1W2B - chains 0 and L of the 31 polymer chains in the assembly; structure by X-ray diffraction, 3.50 A resolution.

Chain 0:
Molecule: 23S RRNA
Source organism: Haloarcula marismortui
Sequence (2922 nucleotides; each row starts with the number of its first residue):
     2 UUGGCUACUA UGCCAGCUGG UGGAUUGCUC GGCUCAGGCG CUGAUGAAGG ACGUGCCAAG
    62 CUGCGAUAAG CCAUGGGGAG CCGCACGGAG GCGAAGAACC AUGGAUUUCC GAAUGAGAAU
   122 CUCUCUAACA AUUGCUUCGC GCAAUGAGGA ACCCCGAGAA CUGAAACAUC UCAGUAUCGG
   182 GAGGAACAGA AAACGCAAUG UGAUGUCGUU AGUAACCGCG AGUGAACGCG AUACAGCCCA
   242 AACCGAAGCC CUCACGGGCA AUGUGGUGUC AGGGCUACCU CUCAUCAGCC GACCGUCUCG
   302 ACGAAGUCUC UUGGAACAGA GCGUGAUACA GGGUGACAAC CCCGUACUCG AGACCAGUAC
   362 GACGUGCGGU AGUGCCAGAG UAGCGGGGGU UGGAUAUCCC UCGCGAAUAA CGCAGGCAUC
   422 GACUGCGAAG GCUAAACACA ACCUGAGACC GAUAGUGAAC AAGUAGUGUG AACGAACGCU
   482 GCAAAGUACC CUCAGAAGGG AGGCGAAAUA GAGCAUGAAA UCAGUUGGCG AUCGAGCGAC
   542 AGGGCAUACA AGGUCCCUCG ACGAAUGACC GACGCGCGAG CGUCCAGUAA GACUCACGGG
   602 AAGCCGAUGU UCUGUCGUAC GUUUUGAAAA ACGAGCCAGG GAGUGUGUCU GCAUGGCAAG
   662 UCUAACCGGA GUAUCCGGGG AGGCACAGGG AAACCGACAU GGCCGCAGGG CUUUGCCCGA
   722 GGGCCGCCGU CUUCAAGGGC GGGGAGCCAU GUGGACACGA CCCGAAUCCG GACGAUCUAC
   782 GCAUGGACAA GAUGAAGCGU GCCGAAAGGC ACGUGGAAGU CUGUUAGAGU UGGUGUCCUA
   842 CAAUACCCUC UCGUGAUCUA UGUGUAGGGG UGAAAGGCCC AUCGAGUCCG GCAACAGCUG
   902 GUUCCAAUCG AAACAUGUCG AAGCAUGACC UCCGCCGAGG UAGUCUGUGA GGUAGAGCGA
   962 CCGAUUGGUG UGUCCGCCUC CGAGAGGAGU CGGCACACCU GUCAAACUCC AAACUUACAG
  1022 ACGCCGUUUG ACGCGGGGAU UCCGGUGCGC GGGGUAAGCC UGUGUACCAG GAGGGGAACA
  1082 ACCCAGAGAU AGGUUAAGGU CCCCAAGUGU GGAUUAAGUG UAAUCCUCUG AAGGUGGUCU
  1142 CGAGCCCUAG ACAGCCGGGA GGUGAGCUUA GAAGCAGCUA CCCUCUAAGA AAAGCGUAAC
  1202 AGCUUACCGG CCGAGGUUUG AGGCGCCCAA AAUGAUCGGG ACUCAAAUCC ACCACCGAGA
  1262 CCUGUCCGUA CCACUCAUAC UGGUAAUCGA GUAGAUUGGC GCUCUAAUUG GAUGGAAGUA
  1322 GGGGUGAAAA CUCCUAUGGA CCGAUUAGUG ACGAAAAUCC UGGCCAUAGU AGCAGCGAUA
  1382 GUCGGGUGAG AACCCCGACG GCCUAAUGGA UAAGGGUUCC UCAGCACUGC UGAUCAGCUG
  1442 AGGGUUAGCC GGUCCUAAGU CAUACCGCAA CUCGACUAUG ACGAAAUGGG AAACGGGUUA
  1502 AUAUUCCCGU GCCACUAUGC AGUGAAAGUU GACGCCCUGG GGUCGAUCAC GCUGGGCAUU
  1562 CGCCCAGUCG AACCGUCCAA CUCCGUGGAA GCCGUAAUGG CAGGAAGCGG ACGAACGGCG
  1622 GCAUAGGGAA ACGUGAUUCA ACCUGGGGCC CAUGAAAAGA CGAGCAUAGU GUCCGUACCG
  1682 AGAACCGACA CAGGUGUCCA UGGCGGCGAA AGCCAAGGCC UGUCGGGAGC AACCAACGUU
  1742 AGGGAAUUCG GCAAGUUAGU CCCGUACCUU CGGAAGAAGG GAUGCCUGCU CCGGAACGGA
  1802 GCAGGUCGCA GUGACUCGGA AGCUCGGACU GUCUAGUAAC AACAUAGGUG ACCGCAAAUC
  1862 CGCAAGGACU CGUACGGUCA CUGAAUCCUG CCCAGUGCAG GUAUCUGAAC ACCUCGUACA
  1922 AGAGGACGAA GGACCUGUCA ACGGCGGGGG UAACUAUGAC CCUCUUAAGG UAGCGUAGUA
  1982 CCUUGCCGCA UCAGUAGCGG CUUGCAUGAA UGGAUUAACC AGAGCUUCAC UGUCCCAACG
  2042 UUGGGCCCGG UGAACUGUAC AUUCCAGUGC GGAGUCUGGA GACACCCAGG GGGAAGCGAA
  2102 GACCCUAUGG AGCUUUACUG CAGGCUGUCG CUGAGACGUG GUCGCCGAUG UGCAGCAUAG
  2162 GUAGGAGACA CUACACAGGU ACCCGCGCUA GCGGGCCACC GAGUCAACAG UGAAAUACUA
  2222 CCCGUCGGUG ACUGCGACUC UCACUCCGGG AGGAGGACAC CGAUAGCCGG GCAGUUUGAC
  2282 UGGGGCGGUA CGCGCUCGAA AAGAUAUCGA GCGCGCCCUA UGGCUAUCUC AGCCGGGACA
  2342 GAGACCCGGC GAAGAGUGCA AGAGCAAAAG AUAGCUUGAC AGUGUUCUUC CCAACGAGGA
  2402 ACGCUGACGC GAAAGCGUGG UCUAGCGAAC CAAUUAGCCU GCUUGAUGCG GGCAAUUGAU
  2462 GACAGAAAAG CUACCCUAGG GAUAACAGAG UCGUCACUCG CAAGAGCACA UAUCGACCGA
  2522 GUGGCUUGCU ACCUCGAUGU CGGUUCCCUC CAUCCUGCCC GUGCAGAAGC GGGCAAGGGU
  2582 GAGGUUGUUC GCCUAUUAAA GGAGGUCGUG AGCUGGGUUU AGACCGUCGU GAGACAGGUC
  2642 GGCUGCUAUC UACUGGGUGU GUAAUGGUGU CUGACAAGAA CGACCGUAUA GUACGAGAGG
  2702 AACUACGGUU GGUGGCCACU GGUGUACCGG UUGUUCGAGA GAGCACGUGC CGGGUAGCCA
  2762 CGCCACACGG GGUAAGAGCU GAACGCAUCU AAGCUCGAAA CCCACUUGGA AAAGAGACAC
  2822 CGCCGAGGUC CCGCGUACAA GACGCGGUCG AUAGACUCGG GGUGUGCGCG UCGAGGUAAC
  2882 GAGACGUUAA GCCCACGAGC ACUAACAGAC CAAAGCCAUC AU
Unresolved in the structure: 2-9, 126-127, 715, 971-998, 1560, 1952-1963, 2137-2236, 2339-2343, 2665-2666, 2915-2923
Bound ions: Mg2+ site 1 near G28 (its only coordinating residue here); Na+ site 1: C40, G41, C443; Na+ site 2: G56, A59, G61; Mg2+ site 2 near U115 (its only coordinating residue here); Na+ site 3 near C141 (its only coordinating residue here); Na+ site 4: U146, G147; Mg2+ site 3: C162, U2276; K+ site 1: C162, U163, U172; Mg2+ site 4: A166, G219; Na+ site 5 near A166 (its only coordinating residue here); Mg2+ site 5: A167, C168; Na+ site 6: C168, G2111; 54 more Na+ sites not listed; 84 more Mg2+ sites not listed; 1 more K+ sites not listed

Chain L:
Molecule: 50S ribosomal protein L15E
Source organism: Haloarcula marismortui
UniProtKB: P60618 (R15E_HALMA); residues 1-194 here = UniProt positions 1-194
Amino-acid sequence (194 residues; row label = number of the first residue in the row):
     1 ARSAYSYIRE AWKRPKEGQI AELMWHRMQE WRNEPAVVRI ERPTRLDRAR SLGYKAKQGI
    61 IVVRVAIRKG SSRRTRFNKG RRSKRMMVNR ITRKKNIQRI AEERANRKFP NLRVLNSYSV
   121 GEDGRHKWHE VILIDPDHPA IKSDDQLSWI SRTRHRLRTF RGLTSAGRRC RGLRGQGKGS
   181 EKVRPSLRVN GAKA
Bound ions: Na+ site 1: Asn106, Phe109, Leu112; Na+ site 2: Lys193 (shared with U392(0), U398(0) of chain 0)

How chain 0 and chain L interact:
Residue-residue contacts - 264 pairs, chain 0 then chain L:
  G44(0) - Arg156(L)  base contact
  U133(0) - Lys108(L)  hydrogen bond to the sugar
  U133(0) - Pro110(L)  base contact
  U134(0) - Lys108(L)  phosphate contact
  U134(0) - Phe109(L)  phosphate contact
  U134(0) - Asn111(L)  hydrogen bond to the sugar
  G135(0) - Arg39(L)  salt bridge to the phosphate
  G135(0) - Ile61(L)  phosphate contact
  G135(0) - Phe109(L)  phosphate contact
  G135(0) - Asn111(L)  hydrogen bond to the sugar
  G135(0) - Leu112(L)  sugar contact
  G135(0) - Asp135(L)  hydrogen bond to the sugar
  C136(0) - Arg39(L)  salt bridge to the phosphate
  C136(0) - Gln58(L)  phosphate contact
  C136(0) - His138(L)  hydrogen bond to the sugar
  U137(0) - Gln58(L)  phosphate contact
  A145(0) - Asn111(L)  sugar contact
  A145(0) - Asp137(L)  sugar contact
  U146(0) - Pro110(L)  sugar contact
  U146(0) - Arg156(L)  salt bridge to the phosphate
  C154(0) - Arg188(L)  salt bridge to the phosphate
  C155(0) - Arg161(L)  hydrogen bond to the sugar
  C155(0) - Arg171(L)  hydrogen bond to the phosphate
  C155(0) - Ser186(L)  hydrogen bond to the phosphate
  C155(0) - Arg188(L)  salt bridge to the phosphate
  C155(0) - Val189(L)  phosphate contact
  C156(0) - Arg99(L)  hydrogen bond to the phosphate
  C156(0) - Phe160(L)  sugar contact
  C156(0) - Arg161(L)  sugar contact
  C156(0) - Arg171(L)  salt bridge to the phosphate
  C156(0) - Ser186(L)  phosphate contact
  C156(0) - Leu187(L)  hydrogen bond to the phosphate
  C156(0) - Arg188(L)  hydrogen bond to the phosphate
  G157(0) - Lys95(L)  hydrogen bond to the sugar
  G157(0) - Arg99(L)  salt bridge to the phosphate
  G157(0) - Leu187(L)  phosphate contact
  A158(0) - Arg93(L)  hydrogen bond to the phosphate
  A158(0) - Lys94(L)  hydrogen bond to the phosphate
  G159(0) - Arg74(L)  salt bridge to the phosphate
  G159(0) - Arg93(L)  salt bridge to the phosphate
  A160(0) - Arg81(L)  sugar contact
  A160(0) - Arg85(L)  salt bridge to the phosphate
  A161(0) - Gly80(L)  sugar contact
  A161(0) - Arg81(L)  phosphate contact
  A161(0) - Arg82(L)  salt bridge to the phosphate
  A169(0) - Ser83(L)  phosphate contact
  U170(0) - Arg82(L)  salt bridge to the phosphate
  U170(0) - Ser83(L)  hydrogen bond to the phosphate
  U170(0) - Lys84(L)  phosphate contact
  C171(0) - Arg82(L)  salt bridge to the phosphate
  C171(0) - Lys84(L)  phosphate contact
  U172(0) - Arg82(L)  hydrogen bond to the base
  C173(0) - Arg82(L)  base contact
  G175(0) - Lys94(L)  hydrogen bond to the base
  G175(0) - Gly191(L)  sugar contact
  G175(0) - Ala192(L)  base contact
  G175(0) - Lys193(L)  salt bridge to the phosphate
  G181(0) - Arg107(L)  hydrogen bond to the sugar
  G181(0) - Phe160(L)  hydrogen bond to the base
  G182(0) - Leu157(L)  phosphate contact
  A183(0) - Arg156(L)  sugar contact
  A183(0) - Leu157(L)  sugar contact
  A183(0) - Arg161(L)  hydrogen bond to the sugar
  G184(0) - Thr153(L)  phosphate contact
  G184(0) - Arg156(L)  salt bridge to the phosphate
  A187(0) - Arg154(L)  salt bridge to the phosphate
  A187(0) - Arg161(L)  phosphate contact
  C188(0) - Arg154(L)  phosphate contact
  C188(0) - Arg161(L)  salt bridge to the phosphate
  C188(0) - Leu163(L)  phosphate contact
  C188(0) - Arg171(L)  hydrogen bond to the phosphate
  C188(0) - Pro185(L)  hydrogen bond to the sugar
  C188(0) - Ser186(L)  sugar contact
  A189(0) - Leu163(L)  phosphate contact
  A189(0) - Arg168(L)  salt bridge to the phosphate
  A189(0) - Arg171(L)  salt bridge to the phosphate
  A189(0) - Leu173(L)  phosphate contact
  A189(0) - Arg184(L)  hydrogen bond to the phosphate
  A189(0) - Pro185(L)  sugar contact
  G190(0) - Leu173(L)  phosphate contact
  G190(0) - Arg184(L)  salt bridge to the phosphate
  A191(0) - Gln176(L)  hydrogen bond to the phosphate
  A192(0) - Gln176(L)  hydrogen bond to the phosphate
  A193(0) - Gln176(L)  hydrogen bond to the phosphate
  A194(0) - Gln176(L)  sugar contact
  A194(0) - Gly177(L)  phosphate contact
  C195(0) - Gly177(L)  phosphate contact
  C195(0) - Lys178(L)  hydrogen bond to the phosphate
  A204(0) - Gln176(L)  sugar contact
  U205(0) - Arg184(L)  phosphate contact
  G206(0) - Arg184(L)  phosphate contact
  U207(0) - Pro185(L)  phosphate contact
  A226(0) - Glu181(L)  sugar contact
  A226(0) - Lys182(L)  sugar contact
  A227(0) - Glu181(L)  sugar contact
  C240(0) - Gln146(L)  hydrogen bond to the phosphate
  A241(0) - Arg50(L)  sugar contact
  A241(0) - Ser51(L)  sugar contact
  A242(0) - Ser3(L)  phosphate contact
  A242(0) - Tyr5(L)  phosphate contact
  A242(0) - Arg50(L)  salt bridge to the phosphate
  A243(0) - Ala1(L)  hydrogen bond to the phosphate
  A243(0) - Ser3(L)  phosphate contact
  C244(0) - Ala1(L)  hydrogen bond to the phosphate
  C250(0) - Gln58(L)  base contact
  C250(0) - Ala140(L)  sugar contact
  C251(0) - Gln58(L)  sugar contact
  C251(0) - Pro139(L)  phosphate contact
  C251(0) - Ala140(L)  sugar contact
  C251(0) - Ser143(L)  phosphate contact
  G259(0) - Gln58(L)  base contact
  C260(0) - Lys57(L)  sugar contact
  C260(0) - Gln58(L)  sugar contact
  A261(0) - Arg42(L)  salt bridge to the phosphate
  A261(0) - Ala56(L)  sugar contact
  A262(0) - Arg42(L)  salt bridge to the phosphate
  U263(0) - Arg42(L)  hydrogen bond to the sugar
  U263(0) - Leu46(L)  sugar contact
  G264(0) - Tyr5(L)  hydrogen bond to the phosphate
  G264(0) - Leu46(L)  phosphate contact
  G264(0) - Arg50(L)  salt bridge to the phosphate
  G264(0) - Ala56(L)  sugar contact
  U265(0) - Arg50(L)  salt bridge to the phosphate
  U265(0) - Lys55(L)  phosphate contact
  U265(0) - Ala56(L)  hydrogen bond to the phosphate
  U265(0) - Lys57(L)  phosphate contact
  G266(0) - Lys55(L)  salt bridge to the phosphate
  G266(0) - Lys57(L)  salt bridge to the phosphate
  G266(0) - Asp144(L)  phosphate contact
  C376(0) - Ala1(L)  hydrogen bond to the sugar
  C377(0) - Arg2(L)  phosphate contact
  A378(0) - Arg9(L)  salt bridge to the phosphate
  G379(0) - Ser51(L)  hydrogen bond to the base
  A380(0) - Arg9(L)  salt bridge to the phosphate
  A380(0) - Lys13(L)  base contact
  A380(0) - Arg45(L)  phosphate contact
  A380(0) - Arg48(L)  salt bridge to the phosphate
  G381(0) - Lys13(L)  base contact
  G381(0) - Pro15(L)  base contact
  G381(0) - Arg45(L)  salt bridge to the phosphate
  G381(0) - Arg48(L)  salt bridge to the phosphate
  A383(0) - Arg174(L)  salt bridge to the phosphate
  G389(0) - Arg90(L)  hydrogen bond to the sugar
  G389(0) - Ile91(L)  sugar contact
  G390(0) - Lys84(L)  salt bridge to the phosphate
  G390(0) - Ala194(L)  base contact
  U391(0) - Lys84(L)  salt bridge to the phosphate
  U391(0) - Arg85(L)  salt bridge to the phosphate
  U391(0) - Lys193(L)  sugar contact
  U391(0) - Ala194(L)  sugar contact
  U392(0) - Lys182(L)  hydrogen bond to the sugar
  U392(0) - Lys193(L)  sugar contact
  G393(0) - Glu181(L)  base contact
  G393(0) - Lys182(L)  hydrogen bond to the base
  G394(0) - Lys178(L)  base contact
  G394(0) - Gly179(L)  base contact
  G394(0) - Glu181(L)  hydrogen bond to the base
  G394(0) - Lys182(L)  hydrogen bond to the base
  U398(0) - Gly179(L)  hydrogen bond to the sugar
  C399(0) - Gly172(L)  phosphate contact
  C399(0) - Lys178(L)  phosphate contact
  C399(0) - Gly179(L)  sugar contact
  C399(0) - Val183(L)  sugar contact
  C399(0) - Ala194(L)  base contact
  C400(0) - Lys94(L)  hydrogen bond to the sugar
  C400(0) - Arg169(L)  phosphate contact
  C400(0) - Cys170(L)  sugar contact
  C400(0) - Gly172(L)  phosphate contact
  C401(0) - Thr92(L)  hydrogen bond to the base
  C401(0) - Arg93(L)  hydrogen bond to the sugar
  C401(0) - Lys95(L)  phosphate contact
  C401(0) - Asn96(L)  phosphate contact
  U402(0) - Gly70(L)  sugar contact
  U402(0) - Thr92(L)  sugar contact
  U402(0) - Asn96(L)  phosphate contact
  U402(0) - Ile97(L)  hydrogen bond to the phosphate
  C403(0) - Lys69(L)  phosphate contact
  C403(0) - Gly70(L)  phosphate contact
  C403(0) - Lys127(L)  salt bridge to the phosphate
  G404(0) - Lys69(L)  salt bridge to the phosphate
  G404(0) - Glu122(L)  phosphate contact
  A407(0) - Arg14(L)  salt bridge to the phosphate
  U409(0) - Lys13(L)  hydrogen bond to the base
  G416(0) - Lys178(L)  salt bridge to the phosphate
  G417(0) - Lys178(L)  hydrogen bond to the sugar
  A430(0) - Arg48(L)  sugar contact
  G431(0) - Arg48(L)  salt bridge to the phosphate
  G431(0) - Ser51(L)  sugar contact
  G431(0) - Leu52(L)  hydrogen bond to the sugar
  G431(0) - Asn116(L)  hydrogen bond to the phosphate
  G431(0) - Arg169(L)  salt bridge to the phosphate
  G432(0) - Asn116(L)  phosphate contact
  G432(0) - Trp149(L)  sugar contact
  G432(0) - Arg158(L)  phosphate contact
  G432(0) - Ser165(L)  phosphate contact
  C433(0) - Trp149(L)  sugar contact
  C433(0) - Arg158(L)  salt bridge to the phosphate
  C433(0) - Arg168(L)  salt bridge to the phosphate
  U434(0) - His155(L)  salt bridge to the phosphate
  A435(0) - Arg154(L)  salt bridge to the phosphate
  C770(0) - Lys79(L)  phosphate contact
  C770(0) - Gly80(L)  hydrogen bond to the phosphate
  C770(0) - Arg81(L)  hydrogen bond to the phosphate
  G771(0) - Lys79(L)  phosphate contact
  G771(0) - Arg81(L)  salt bridge to the phosphate
  G868(0) - Lys79(L)  hydrogen bond to the phosphate
  G869(0) - Asn78(L)  sugar contact
  G869(0) - Lys79(L)  salt bridge to the phosphate
  G870(0) - Asn78(L)  phosphate contact
  C1467(0) - Pro35(L)  phosphate contact
  C1467(0) - Ala36(L)  hydrogen bond to the phosphate
  G1468(0) - Ala36(L)  phosphate contact
  G1468(0) - Arg104(L)  salt bridge to the phosphate
  C1469(0) - Arg68(L)  salt bridge to the phosphate
  C1469(0) - Arg104(L)  salt bridge to the phosphate
  A1470(0) - Arg68(L)  salt bridge to the phosphate
  A1470(0) - Arg73(L)  phosphate contact
  A1470(0) - Arg93(L)  salt bridge to the phosphate
  A1470(0) - Lys95(L)  hydrogen bond to the sugar
  A1470(0) - Ile100(L)  phosphate contact
  A1471(0) - Ile100(L)  phosphate contact
  A1471(0) - Arg104(L)  salt bridge to the phosphate
  A1471(0) - Arg107(L)  phosphate contact
  C1472(0) - Arg107(L)  salt bridge to the phosphate
  C1864(0) - Arg73(L)  sugar contact
  C1864(0) - Thr75(L)  hydrogen bond to the phosphate
  A1865(0) - Arg73(L)  sugar contact
  G2121(0) - Ser83(L)  sugar contact
  G2121(0) - Met86(L)  base contact
  C2122(0) - Arg76(L)  hydrogen bond to the sugar
  C2122(0) - Met86(L)  hydrogen bond to the sugar
  C2122(0) - Val88(L)  sugar contact
  A2123(0) - Arg76(L)  sugar contact
  A2123(0) - Asn89(L)  hydrogen bond to the phosphate
  G2124(0) - Asn89(L)  hydrogen bond to the phosphate
  G2131(0) - Lys16(L)  phosphate contact
  G2131(0) - Gly124(L)  base contact
  C2132(0) - Lys16(L)  salt bridge to the phosphate
  C2132(0) - Asp123(L)  sugar contact
  C2132(0) - Gly124(L)  hydrogen bond to the sugar
  C2243(0) - Trp25(L)  sugar contact
  A2244(0) - Trp25(L)  hydrogen bond to the sugar
  A2244(0) - Gln29(L)  phosphate contact
  A2244(0) - Arg32(L)  hydrogen bond to the phosphate
  C2245(0) - Gln29(L)  phosphate contact
  C2245(0) - Arg32(L)  salt bridge to the phosphate
  U2246(0) - Arg125(L)  salt bridge to the phosphate
  C2262(0) - Gly124(L)  base contact
  C2262(0) - Arg125(L)  sugar contact
  G2263(0) - Lys69(L)  sugar contact
  G2263(0) - Gly70(L)  hydrogen bond to the sugar
  G2263(0) - Ser71(L)  hydrogen bond to the phosphate
  G2263(0) - Arg73(L)  sugar contact
  A2264(0) - Ser71(L)  hydrogen bond to the phosphate
  A2264(0) - Asn89(L)  phosphate contact
  A2266(0) - Arg90(L)  salt bridge to the phosphate
  G2272(0) - Arg76(L)  base contact
  C2273(0) - Arg76(L)  hydrogen bond to the sugar
  A2274(0) - Phe77(L)  sugar contact
  A2274(0) - Lys79(L)  sugar contact
  A2274(0) - Gly80(L)  phosphate contact
  A2274(0) - Arg81(L)  hydrogen bond to the sugar
  A2274(0) - Met86(L)  base contact
  G2275(0) - Gly80(L)  phosphate contact
Other interface residues (no listed pair), chain 0 (128 interface residues in all): A144, U176, A186, G225, C252, G269, G388, A397, C405, A408, A436
Other interface residues (no listed pair), chain L (121 interface residues in all): Trp12, Tyr54, Gly59, Ala66, Ser72, Met87, Glu103, Gly162

Overview:
128 residues of chain 0 face 121 of chain L across their interface, with 67 hydrogen bonds and 59 salt
bridges. Polar contacts include U172(0)-Arg82(L), G175(0)-Lys94(L) and G181(0)-Phe160(L). C40(0), G41(0) and
C443(0) coordinate Na+ site 1. G56(0), A59(0) and G61(0) form the Na+ site 2.
Here chain 0 is 23S RRNA and chain L is 50S ribosomal protein L15E, both from Haloarcula marismortui. Entry
1W2B (Trigger Factor ribosome binding domain in complex with 50S) was determined by X-ray diffraction,
deposited together with 1W26.
